6FA1 - chains B and D of the 6 polymer chains in the assembly; structure by X-ray diffraction, 1.97 A resolution.

Chain B:
Name: GTPase KRas
Organism: Homo sapiens
Reference sequence: P01116 (RASK_HUMAN), isoform P01116-2; residues 1-169 here = UniProt positions 1-169
Amino-acid sequence (173 residues; row label = number of the first residue in the row; numbers below 1 keep their minus sign (Ala-3 is residue -3)):
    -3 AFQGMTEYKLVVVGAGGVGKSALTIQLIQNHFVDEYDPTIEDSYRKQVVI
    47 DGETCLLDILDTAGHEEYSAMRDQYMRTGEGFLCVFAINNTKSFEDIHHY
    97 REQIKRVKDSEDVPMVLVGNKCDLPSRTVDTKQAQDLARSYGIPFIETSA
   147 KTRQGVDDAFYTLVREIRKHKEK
Differences from the reference sequence: expression tag (-3 to 0); engineered mutation His61 (Gln in P01116)
Modified residues: Cys51 (S-hydroxycysteine; CSO)
UniProt features mapped onto this chain:
  - motif: Tyr32 to Tyr40 (Effector region)
  - binding site (GTP): Gly10 to Ala18, Val29 to Thr35, Ala59, Gly60, Asn116 to Asp119
  - modified residue: Met1 (N-acetylmethionine), Thr2 (N-acetylthreonine), Lys104 (N6-acetyllysine)
  - glycosylation: Thr35 (Microbial infection: O-linked (Glc) threonine)
  - natural variant: Lys5 (K5E: In NS3; K5N: In GASC), Gly10 (G10GG: In AML), Gly12 (G12A: In colorectal cancer samples; G12C: In lung carcinoma; G12D: In GASC, JMML and SFM; G12R: In lung cancer and bladder cancer; G12S: In GASC and JMML; G12V: In GASC), Gly13 (G13D: In GASC, JMML and OES; G13R: In pylocytic astrocytoma), Val14 (V14I: In NS3), Leu19 (L19F: In OES), Gln22 (Q22E: In CFC2; Q22R: In NS3), Pro34 (P34L: In NS3; P34Q: In NS3; P34R: In CFC2), Ile36 (I36M: In NS3), Thr58 (T58I: In NS3), Ala59 (A59T: In GASC), Gly60 (G60R: In CFC2; G60S: In NS3), 8 further natural variant entries in UniProt
  - mutagenesis: Asp38 (D38A: Decreased interaction with MAPKAP1/SIN1), Tyr40 (Y40A: Decreased interaction with MAPKAP1/SIN1)
Metal / ion sites: Mg2+: Ser17, Thr35 (together with GMP-PNP)
Small-molecule neighbours:
  - D2Z (2-[4-[[(3R)-2,3-dihydro-1,4-benzodioxin-3-yl]methylcarbamoyl]phenoxy]ethyl-dimethyl-azanium): Lys5, Leu6, Val7, Asp54, Ile55, Leu56, Met67, Gln70, Tyr71, Thr74, Gly75
  - GMP-PNP (GNP; phosphoaminophosphonic acid-guanylate ester): Ala11, Gly12, Gly13, Val14, Gly15, Lys16, Ser17, Ala18, Phe28, Val29, Asp30, Glu31, Tyr32, Asp33, Pro34, Thr35, Thr58, Ala59, Gly60, Asn116, Lys117, Asp119, Leu120, Ser145, Ala146, Lys147
Reported in the primary citation:
  - binding site for D2Z: Lys5, Leu6, Val7, Asp54, Ile55, Leu56, Tyr71, Thr74

Chain D:
Name: GTPase KRas
Organism: Homo sapiens
Reference sequence: P01116 (RASK_HUMAN), isoform P01116-2; residue numbers follow UniProt; this construct covers 1-168
Amino-acid sequence (172 residues; row label = number of the first residue in the row; numbers below 1 keep their minus sign (Ala-3 is residue -3)):
    -3 AFQGMTEYKLVVVGAGGVGKSALTIQLIQNHFVDEYDPTIEDSYRKQVVI
    47 DGETCLLDILDTAGHEEYSAMRDQYMRTGEGFLCVFAINNTKSFEDIHHY
    97 REQIKRVKDSEDVPMVLVGNKCDLPSRTVDTKQAQDLARSYGIPFIETSA
   147 KTRQGVDDAFYTLVREIRKHKE
Differences from the reference sequence: expression tag (-3 to 0); engineered mutation His61 (Gln in P01116)
Modified residues: Cys51 (S-hydroxycysteine; CSO)
UniProt features mapped onto this chain:
  - motif: Tyr32 to Tyr40 (Effector region)
  - binding site (GTP): Gly10 to Ala18, Val29 to Thr35, Ala59, Gly60, Asn116 to Asp119
  - modified residue: Met1 (N-acetylmethionine), Thr2 (N-acetylthreonine), Lys104 (N6-acetyllysine)
  - glycosylation: Thr35 (Microbial infection: O-linked (Glc) threonine)
  - natural variant: Lys5 (K5E: In NS3; K5N: In GASC), Gly10 (G10GG: In AML), Gly12 (G12A: In colorectal cancer samples; G12C: In lung carcinoma; G12D: In GASC, JMML and SFM; G12R: In lung cancer and bladder cancer; G12S: In GASC and JMML; G12V: In GASC), Gly13 (G13D: In GASC, JMML and OES; G13R: In pylocytic astrocytoma), Val14 (V14I: In NS3), Leu19 (L19F: In OES), Gln22 (Q22E: In CFC2; Q22R: In NS3), Pro34 (P34L: In NS3; P34Q: In NS3; P34R: In CFC2), Ile36 (I36M: In NS3), Thr58 (T58I: In NS3), Ala59 (A59T: In GASC), Gly60 (G60R: In CFC2; G60S: In NS3), 8 further natural variant entries in UniProt
  - mutagenesis: Asp38 (D38A: Decreased interaction with MAPKAP1/SIN1), Tyr40 (Y40A: Decreased interaction with MAPKAP1/SIN1)
Metal / ion sites: Mg2+: Ser17, Thr35 (together with GMP-PNP)
Small-molecule neighbours: GMP-PNP (GNP; phosphoaminophosphonic acid-guanylate ester): Ala11, Gly12, Gly13, Val14, Gly15, Lys16, Ser17, Ala18, Phe28, Val29, Asp30, Glu31, Tyr32, Asp33, Pro34, Thr35, Thr58, Ala59, Gly60, Asn116, Lys117, Asp119, Leu120, Ser145, Ala146, Lys147

Chain B / chain D interface:
Residue-residue contacts (11; chain B residue first):
  Asp47(B) - Gln25(D)  hydrogen bond
  Gln131(B) - Asp30(D)  hydrogen bond
  Glu143(B) - Lys147(D)  salt bridge
  Gln150(B) - Lys147(D)
  Gln150(B) - Thr148(D)
  Asp153(B) - Asn26(D)  hydrogen bond
  Asp154(B) - Asn26(D)
  Asp154(B) - His27(D)  salt bridge
  Asp154(B) - Phe28(D)  hydrogen bond (side chain-backbone)
  Thr158(B) - His27(D)
  Arg161(B) - Gln25(D)  hydrogen bond (side chain-backbone)
Interface residues without a listed pair, chain B (9 interface residues in all): Tyr157

In short:
Chain B and chain D form an interface of 9 and 7 residues respectively; the contacts include 5 hydrogen bonds
and 2 salt bridges. Polar pairs include Glu143(B)-Lys147(D), Asp154(B)-His27(D) and Asp47(B)-Gln25(D). Bound
to chain B: GMP-PNP and compound D2Z. The paper reports a binding site for D2Z at Lys5(B), Leu6(B) and Val7(B)
among others.
Here chain B is GTPase KRas and chain D is GTPase KRas, both from Homo sapiens. Entry 6FA1 (Antibody derived
(Abd-4) small molecule binding to KRAS) was determined by X-ray diffraction.
